Entry 3RTE (X-ray diffraction, 2.10 A resolution); this record covers chains A and B.

Chain A:
Protein: Putative uncharacterized protein
Organism: Thermotoga maritima
Notes: EC 4.2.1.93
UniProtKB: Q9X024 (Q9X024_THEMA); numbering as in UniProt (aligned over 1-490)
Chain sequence (502 residues; each row starts with the number of its first residue; numbers below 1 keep their minus sign (Met-11 is residue -11)):
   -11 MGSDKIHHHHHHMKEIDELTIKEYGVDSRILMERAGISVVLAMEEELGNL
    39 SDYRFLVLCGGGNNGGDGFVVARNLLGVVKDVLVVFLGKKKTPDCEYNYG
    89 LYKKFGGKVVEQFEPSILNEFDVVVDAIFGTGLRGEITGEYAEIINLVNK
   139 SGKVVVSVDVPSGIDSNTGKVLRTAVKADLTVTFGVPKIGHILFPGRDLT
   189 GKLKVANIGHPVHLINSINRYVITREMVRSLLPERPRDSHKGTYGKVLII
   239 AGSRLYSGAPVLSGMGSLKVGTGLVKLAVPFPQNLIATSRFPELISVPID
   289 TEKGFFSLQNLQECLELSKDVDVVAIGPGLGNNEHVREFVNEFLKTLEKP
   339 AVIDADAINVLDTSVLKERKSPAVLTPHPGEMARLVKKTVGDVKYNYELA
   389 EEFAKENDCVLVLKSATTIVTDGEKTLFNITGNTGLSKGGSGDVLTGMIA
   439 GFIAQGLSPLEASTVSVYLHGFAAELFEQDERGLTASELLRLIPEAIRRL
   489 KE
Not modelled in the structure: -11 to 0, 490
Sequence notes: expression tag (-11 to 0)
Ion coordination: K+: Asn52, Asp114, Phe117, Val146, Val148, Ser150
Ligand contacts:
  - ATP (adenosine-5'-triphosphate): Arg225, Ser227, Lys229, His366, Lys402, Ser403, Ala404, Thr406, Thr419, Gly420, Asn421, Thr422, Leu424, Ser425, Lys426, Gly427, Gly428, Ser429, Gly430, Asp431, Leu433, His458
  - NADP (NAP; NADP nicotinamide-adenine-dinucleotide phosphate), molecule 1: Asp5, Gly49, Gly50, Asn51, Asn52, Gly53, Asp55, Lys78, Thr80, Phe117, Gly118, Thr119, Gly120, Leu121, Arg122, Gly123, Glu124, Ile125, Tyr129, Val146, Asp147, Phe172
  - NADP (NAP), molecule 2: His228, Gly230, Lys234, His366, Pro367, Gly368, Arg372, Val378, Lys382, Ser403
Swiss-Prot annotation at these positions:
  - region: Asn51 to Asp55 (NADPHX 1), Gly118 to Glu124 (NADPHX 1), His366 to Arg372 (NADPHX 2)
  - binding site (K(+)): Asn52, Asp114, Ser150
  - binding site ((6S)-NADPHX): Tyr129, Asp147, Gly317, Asp431
  - binding site (ADP): Lys402 to Thr406, Asn421 to Gly430
Reported in the primary citation:
  - binding site for NADP: Lys78

Chain B:
Protein: Unknown peptide, probably from expression host
Organism: Escherichia coli
Chain sequence (7 residues; row label = number of the first residue in the row):
     1 PAWLFEA

Chain A / chain B interface:
Pairs across the interface (14; chain A residue first):
  Arg22(A) - Trp3(B)
  Ser26(A) - Leu4(B)
  Ser26(A) - Phe5(B)
  Leu29(A) - Leu4(B)  hydrophobic
  Ala30(A) - Phe5(B)
  Glu33(A) - Phe5(B)
  Leu191(A) - Ala7(B)
  Val193(A) - Leu4(B)
  Val193(A) - Phe5(B)
  Val193(A) - Glu6(B)  hydrogen bond (backbone-backbone)
  Ala194(A) - Leu4(B)
  Ala194(A) - Phe5(B)  hydrophobic
  Asn195(A) - Trp3(B)  hydrogen bond (side chain-backbone)
  Asn195(A) - Leu4(B)  hydrogen bond (backbone-backbone)
Interface residues without a listed pair, chain A (12 interface residues in all): Val170, Pro175, Lys192

Summary:
12 residues of chain A and 5 residues of chain B are in contact, with 3 hydrogen bonds. Among the polar pairs
are Asn195(A)-Trp3(B), Val193(A)-Glu6(B) and Asn195(A)-Leu4(B). Ligands of chain A: NADP and ATP. The paper
reports a binding site for NADP at Lys78(A).
Chain A is Putative uncharacterized protein (Thermotoga maritima) and chain B is Unknown peptide, probably
from expression host (Escherichia coli); the structure, Crystal structure of tm0922, a fusion of a domain of
unknown function and ADP/ATP-dependent NAD(P)H-hydrate dehydratase ..., was determined by X-ray diffraction
(same publication as 3RRE, 3RRF, 3RRJ, 3RS8, 3RS9, 3RSF and 12 further entries).
